Entry 4L1Q (X-ray diffraction, 1.92 A resolution); this record covers chains A and D of the 6 polymer chains in the assembly.

== Chain A ==
Name: Methylamine utilization protein MauG
Source organism: Paracoccus denitrificans
Notes: EC 1.-.-.-
UniProt: Q51658 (MAUG_PARDP); residues 1-367 here correspond to UniProt positions 21-387 (UniProt number = residue number + 20)
Sequence (373 residues; row label = number of the first residue in the row):
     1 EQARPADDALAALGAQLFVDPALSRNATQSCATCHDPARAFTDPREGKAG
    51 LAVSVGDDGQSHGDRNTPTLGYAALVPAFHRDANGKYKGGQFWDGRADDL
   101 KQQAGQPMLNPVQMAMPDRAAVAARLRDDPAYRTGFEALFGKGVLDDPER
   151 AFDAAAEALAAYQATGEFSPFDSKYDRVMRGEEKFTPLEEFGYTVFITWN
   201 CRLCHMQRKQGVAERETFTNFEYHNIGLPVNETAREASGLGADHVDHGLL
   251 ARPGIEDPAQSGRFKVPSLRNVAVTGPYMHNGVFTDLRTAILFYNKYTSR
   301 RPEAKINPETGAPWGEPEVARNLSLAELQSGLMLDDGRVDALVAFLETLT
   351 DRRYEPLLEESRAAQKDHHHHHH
Disordered / not traced: 1-5, 360-373
Differences from the reference sequence: engineered mutation Gln113 (Glu133 in Q51658); expression tag (368-373)
Swiss-Prot annotation at these positions:
  - binding site (heme c): Cys31, Cys34, His35, Cys201, Cys204, His205, His280
Bound ions: heme c Fe site 1 near His35 (its only coordinating residue here); Ca2+: Asn66, Thr275, Pro277; heme c Fe site 2: His205, Tyr294; Na+: Leu250, Arg252, Ile255
Ligand contacts:
  - heme c (HEC), molecule 1: Phe18, Gln29, Ser30, Cys31, Cys34, His35, Arg45, Ser54, Val55, Gly56, Arg65, Asn66, Thr67, Pro68, Thr69, Leu70, Gln91, Phe92, Trp93, Arg96, Leu100, Gln103, Ala104, Pro107, Met108, Gln113, Met114, Leu159, Gln163, Lys265
  - heme c (HEC), molecule 2: Trp93, Phe196, Asn200, Cys201, Cys204, His205, His224, Ile226, Leu228, Phe264, Lys265, Val266, Pro267, Leu269, Val272, Tyr278, Met279, His280, Leu287, Ala290, Ile291, Tyr294, Ser324, Glu327, Leu328, Leu334, Leu342, Leu346

== Chain D ==
Name: Methylamine dehydrogenase heavy chain
Source organism: Paracoccus denitrificans
Notes: EC 1.4.99.3
UniProt: A1BB97 (A1BB97_PARDP); residues 2-386 here correspond to UniProt positions 33-417 (UniProt number = residue number + 31)
Sequence (385 residues; each row starts with the number of its first residue):
     2 DAPEAETQAQETQGQAAARAAAADLAAGQDDEPRILEAPAPDARRVYVND
    52 PAHFAAVTQQFVIDGEAGRVIGMIDGGFLPNPVVADDGSFIAHASTVFSR
   102 IARGERTDYVEVFDPVTLLPTADIELPDAPRFLVGTYPWMTSLTPDGKTL
   152 LFYQFSPAPAVGVVDLEGKAFKRMLDVPDCYHIFPTAPDTFFMHCRDGSL
   202 AKVAFGTEGTPEITHTEVFHPEDEFLINHPAYSQKAGRLVWPTYTGKIHQ
   252 IDLSSGDAKFLPAVEALTEAERADGWRPGGWQQVAYHRALDRIYLLVDQR
   302 DEWRHKTASRFVVVLDAKTGERLAKFEMGHEIDSINVSQDEKPLLYALST
   352 GDKTLYIHDAESGEELRSVNQLGHGPQVITTADMG
Disordered / not traced: 2-10
Disulfides: Cys181-Cys196

== How chain A and chain D interact ==
Residue-residue contacts (15):
  Phe191(A) with Arg197(D)
  Thr298(A) with Pro158(D)
  Arg300(A) with Gln155(D); Pro158(D); Ala159(D), hydrogen bond (side chain-backbone); Asp177(D), salt bridge
  Arg301(A) with Asp177(D)
  Gly331(A) with Ser157(D), hydrogen bond (backbone-side chain); Pro158(D)
  Leu332(A) with Phe156(D), hydrophobic; Pro158(D)
  Met333(A) with Pro158(D), hydrogen bond (backbone-backbone); Ala159(D), hydrophobic
  Arg338(A) with Asp180(D), salt bridge; Arg197(D)
Interface residues without a listed pair, chain A (9 interface residues in all): Asp335
Interface residues without a listed pair, chain D (11 interface residues in all): Asp129, Ala161, Val178

== Summary ==
9 residues of chain A and 11 residues of chain D are in contact; the contacts include 3 hydrogen bonds and 2
salt bridges. Polar pairs include Arg300(A)-Asp177(D), Arg338(A)-Asp180(D) and Arg300(A)-Ala159(D). Bound to
chain A: heme c.
Chain A is Methylamine utilization protein MauG and chain D is Methylamine dehydrogenase heavy chain, both
from Paracoccus denitrificans; the structure, Crystal Structure of the E113Q-MauG/pre-Methylamine
Dehydrogenase Complex, was determined by X-ray diffraction, deposited together with 4L3G and 4L3H.
